PDB entry 4FQV | X-ray diffraction, 5.75 A resolution (low resolution: residue-level contacts below are approximate; hydrogen-bond / salt-bridge calls are withheld) | chains H and L of the 12 polymer chains in the assembly

Chain H:
Name: Antibody CR9114 heavy chain
Organism: Homo sapiens
Notes: fragment: Fab; antibody fragment or engineered binder
Amino-acid sequence (224 residues; numbered 1 to 216 plus 8 insertion-coded residues; the number before each row is that of its first residue; a row labelled like 82A-82C holds insertion residues (82A, then the next letters in order)):
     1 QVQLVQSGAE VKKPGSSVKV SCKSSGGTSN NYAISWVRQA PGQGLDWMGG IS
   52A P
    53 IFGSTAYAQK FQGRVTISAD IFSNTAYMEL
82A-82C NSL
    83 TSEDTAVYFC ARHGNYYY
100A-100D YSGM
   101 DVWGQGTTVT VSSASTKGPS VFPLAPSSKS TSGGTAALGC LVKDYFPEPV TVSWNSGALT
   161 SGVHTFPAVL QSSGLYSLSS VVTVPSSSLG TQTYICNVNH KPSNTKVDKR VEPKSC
Disordered / not traced: 127-132, 214-216
Cystine bridges: Cys22-Cys92, Cys140-Cys196

Chain L:
Name: Antibody CR9114 light chain
Organism: Homo sapiens
Notes: antibody fragment or engineered binder
Amino-acid sequence (216 residues; numbered 1 to 212 plus 5 insertion-coded residues; 1 number in that range is skipped by the numbering (no residue carries it; nothing is unmodelled there); the number before each row is that of its first residue; a row labelled like 27A-27B holds insertion residues (27A, then the next letters in order)):
     1 QSALTQPPA
    11 VSGTPGQRVT ISCSGSD
27A-27B SN
    28 IGRRSVNWYQ QFPGTAPKLL IYSNDQRPSV VPDRFSGSKS GTSASLAISG LQSEDEAEYY
    88 CAAWDDSL
95A-95B KG
    96 AVFGGGTQLT V
  106A L
   107 GQPKAAPSVT LFPPSSEELQ ANKATLVCLI SDFYPGAVTV AWKADSSPVK AGVETTTPSK
   167 QSNNKYAASS YLSLTPEQWK SHRSYSCQVT HEGSTVEKTV APTECS
Disordered / not traced: 1, 209-212
Cystine bridges: Cys23-Cys88, Cys134-Cys193

Interface between chain H and chain L:
Contacting residue pairs (58):
  Gln39(H) - Gln38(L)
  Gln39(H) - Tyr87(L)
  Gln43(H) - Tyr87(L)
  Gly44(H) - Tyr87(L)
  Gly44(H) - Gly100(L)
  Leu45(H) - Pro44(L)
  Leu45(H) - Tyr87(L)
  Leu45(H) - Phe98(L)
  Trp47(H) - Gly95B(L)
  Trp47(H) - Ala96(L)
  Trp47(H) - Phe98(L)
  Gln61(H) - Leu95(L)
  Phe91(H) - Ala43(L)
  Phe91(H) - Pro44(L)
  Tyr100(H) - Trp91(L)
  Tyr100A(H) - Arg31(L)
  Tyr100A(H) - Asn34(L)
  Tyr100A(H) - Trp91(L)
  Gly100C(H) - Asn34(L)
  Gly100C(H) - Tyr36(L)
  Gly100C(H) - Leu46(L)
  Met100D(H) - Tyr36(L)
  Met100D(H) - Leu46(L)
  Met100D(H) - Phe98(L)
  Asp101(H) - Leu46(L)
  Trp103(H) - Tyr36(L)
  Trp103(H) - Ala43(L)
  Trp103(H) - Pro44(L)
  Gly104(H) - Ala43(L)
  Phe122(H) - Ser121(L)
  Phe122(H) - Glu123(L)
  Phe122(H) - Glu124(L)
  Pro123(H) - Ser121(L)
  Pro123(H) - Glu123(L)
  Leu124(H) - Phe118(L)
  Ala125(H) - Phe118(L)
  Ala137(H) - Phe118(L)
  Leu141(H) - Tyr177(L)
  Lys143(H) - Glu124(L)
  Lys143(H) - Lys129(L)
  Lys143(H) - Thr131(L)
  His164(H) - Gln167(L)
  His164(H) - Ala173(L)
  Phe166(H) - Leu135(L)
  Phe166(H) - Ile136(L)
  Phe166(H) - Ala174(L)
  Pro167(H) - Thr162(L)
  Pro167(H) - Ser165(L)
  Pro167(H) - Ser175(L)
  Val169(H) - Thr162(L)
  Val169(H) - Tyr177(L)
  Gln171(H) - Glu160(L)
  Ser172(H) - Glu160(L)
  Leu178(H) - Tyr177(L)
  Ser179(H) - Val133(L)
  Ser179(H) - Leu135(L)
  Ser179(H) - Tyr177(L)
  Val181(H) - Leu135(L)
Also at the interface, not in a pair above, chain H (38 interface residues in all): Val37, Asp46, Tyr59, Ser100B, Leu138, Gly139, Ala168, Ser177
Also at the interface, not in a pair above, chain L (37 interface residues in all): Thr42, Ser94, Lys95A, Thr116, Ser137, Thr161

In short:
38 residues of chain H and 37 residues of chain L are in contact.
Here chain H is Antibody CR9114 heavy chain and chain L is Antibody CR9114 light chain, both from Homo
sapiens. Entry 4FQV (Crystal structure of broadly neutralizing antibody CR9114 bound to H7 influenza
hemagglutinin) was determined by X-ray diffraction, deposited together with 4FQH, 4FQI, 4FQJ, 4FQK, 4FQM and
4FQY.
